1HF4 - chain A; structure by X-ray diffraction, 1.45 A resolution.

[Chain A]
Molecule: Lysozyme
Source organism: Gallus gallus
Notes: EC 3.2.1.17
UniProt: P00698 (LYC_CHICK); residues 1-129 here correspond to UniProt positions 19-147 (UniProt number = residue number + 18)
Sequence (129 residues; each row starts with the number of its first residue):
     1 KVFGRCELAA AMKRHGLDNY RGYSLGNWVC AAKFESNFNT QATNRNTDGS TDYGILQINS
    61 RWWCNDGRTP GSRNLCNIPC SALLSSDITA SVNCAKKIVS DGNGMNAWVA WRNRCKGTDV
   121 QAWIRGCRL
Disulfides: Cys-6/Cys-127, Cys-30/Cys-115, Cys-64/Cys-80, Cys-76/Cys-94
Bound ions: Na+: Ser-60, Arg-73
Swiss-Prot annotation at these positions:
  - active site: Glu-35, Asp-52
  - binding site (substrate): Asp-101

[Summary]
The Na+ site is built by Ser-60 and Arg-73. Curated annotation (UniProt) lists active-site residues Glu-35 and
Asp-52 and substrate-binding residue Asp-101.
Chain A is Lysozyme (Gallus gallus); the structure, Structural effects of monovalent anions on polymorphic
lysozyme crystals, was determined by X-ray diffraction together with 1B2K, 1B0D and 1LCN from the same study.
